5JTM - chains A and G of the 8 polymer chains in the assembly; structure by solution NMR.

Chain A:
Molecule: Protein-export protein SecB
Organism: Escherichia coli (strain 55989 / EAEC)
UniProtKB: B7L735 (SECB_ECO55); numbering as in UniProt (aligned over 1-155)
Sequence (155 residues; row label = number of the first residue in the row):
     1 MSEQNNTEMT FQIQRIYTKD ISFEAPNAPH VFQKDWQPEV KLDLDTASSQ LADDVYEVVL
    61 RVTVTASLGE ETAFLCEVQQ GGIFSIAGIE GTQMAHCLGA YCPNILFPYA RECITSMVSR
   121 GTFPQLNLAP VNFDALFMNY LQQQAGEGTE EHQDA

Chain G:
Molecule: Alkaline phosphatase
Organism: Escherichia coli (strain K12)
Notes: EC 3.1.3.1
UniProtKB: P00634 (PPB_ECOLI); numbering as in UniProt (aligned over 1-25)
Sequence (25 residues; row label = number of the first residue in the row):
     1 MKQSTIALAL LPLLFTPVTK ARTPE
Curated features (UniProtKB/Swiss-Prot):
  - natural variant: Arg-22 (deletion: In isozyme 3)

How chain A and chain G interact:
Contacting residue pairs (7):
  Gln-12(A) with Ser-4(G)
  His-152(A) with Lys-20(G); Arg-22(G); Thr-23(G); Pro-24(G)
  Asp-154(A) with Lys-20(G)
  Ala-155(A) with Lys-20(G)
Interface residues without a listed pair, chain G (7 interface residues in all): Thr-19, Ala-21

Overview:
4 residues of chain A face 7 of chain G across their interface.
Here chain A is Protein-export protein SecB (Escherichia coli (strain 55989 / EAEC)) and chain G is Alkaline
phosphatase (Escherichia coli (strain K12)). Entry 5JTM (The structure of chaperone SecB in complex with
unstructured PhoA binding site a) was determined by solution NMR, deposited together with 5JTL, 5JTN, 5JTO,
5JTP, 5JTQ and 5JTR.
